Entry 9ETB (X-ray diffraction, 2.76 A resolution); this record covers chains D and C.

== Chain D ==
Protein: Cyclin-A2
Organism: Bos taurus
UniProtKB: P30274 (CCNA2_BOVIN); residues 172-432 here correspond to UniProt positions 170-430 (UniProt number = residue number - 2)
Sequence (268 residues; each row starts with the number of its first residue):
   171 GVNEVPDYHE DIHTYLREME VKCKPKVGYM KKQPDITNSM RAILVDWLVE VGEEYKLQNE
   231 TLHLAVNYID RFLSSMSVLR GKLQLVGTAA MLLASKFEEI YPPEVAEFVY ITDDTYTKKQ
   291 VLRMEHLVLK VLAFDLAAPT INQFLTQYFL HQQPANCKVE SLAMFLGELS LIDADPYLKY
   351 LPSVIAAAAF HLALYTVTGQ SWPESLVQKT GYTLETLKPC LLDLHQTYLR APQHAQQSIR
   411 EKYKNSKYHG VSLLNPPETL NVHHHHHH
Unresolved in the structure: 433-438
Sequence notes: expression tag (171, 433-438)
Ligand contacts: 4-iodopyrazole (PYZ): Ile213, Leu214, Trp217, Gln254

== Chain C ==
Protein: Cyclin-dependent kinase 2
Organism: Homo sapiens
Notes: EC 2.7.11.22
UniProtKB: P24941 (CDK2_HUMAN); numbering as in UniProt (aligned over 1-298)
Sequence (302 residues; each row starts with the number of its first residue; numbers below 1 keep their minus sign (Gly-3 is residue -3)):
    -3 GPGSMENFQK VEKIGEGTYG VVYKARNKLT GEVVALKKIR LDTETEGVPS TAIREISLLK
    57 ELNHPNIVKL LDVIHTENKL YLVFEFLHQD LKKFMDASAL TGIPLPLIKS YLFQLLQGLA
   117 FCHSHRVLHR DLKPQNLLIN TEGAIKLADF GLARAFGVPV RTYTHEVVTL WYRAPEILLG
   177 CKYYSTAVDI WSLGCIFAEM VTRRALFPGD SEIDQLFRIF RTLGTPDEVV WPGVTSMPDY
   237 KPSFPKWARQ DFSKVVPPLD EDGRSLLSQM LHYDPNKRIS AKAALAHPFF QDVTKPVPHL
   297 RL
Unresolved in the structure: -3 to -1, 242-253, 297-298
Sequence notes: expression tag (-3 to 0)
Modified residues: Thr160 (phosphothreonine; TPO)
Curated features (UniProtKB/Swiss-Prot):
  - active site: Asp127 (Proton acceptor)
  - binding site (ATP): Ile10 to Val18, Lys33, Glu81 to Leu83, Asp86, Lys129 to Asn132, Asp145
  - binding site (Mg(2+)): Asn132, Asp145
  - site (CDK7 binding): Lys9, Lys88, Lys89, Leu166
  - modified residue: Met1 (N-acetylmethionine), Lys6 (N6-acetyllysine), Thr14 (Phosphothreonine), Tyr15 (Phosphotyrosine), Tyr19 (Phosphotyrosine), Thr160 (Phosphothreonine)
Ligand contacts:
  - 4-iodopyrazole (PYZ), molecule 1: Met1, Phe4, Lys6, Tyr19, Leu32, Tyr77
  - 4-iodopyrazole (PYZ), molecule 2: Ile10, Val18, Ala31, Phe80, Glu81, Phe82, Leu83, Leu134
  - 4-iodopyrazole (PYZ), molecule 3: Phe216, Gly220, Thr221, Pro222, Val226, Trp227, Pro228, Tyr236

== How chain D and chain C interact ==
Pairs across the interface (82):
  Gly171(D) - Asn272(C)
  Val172(D) - Ser181(C)  hydrogen bond (backbone-side chain)
  Val172(D) - Thr182(C)
  Val172(D) - Pro271(C)
  Val172(D) - Asn272(C)  hydrogen bond (backbone-side chain)
  Asn173(D) - Pro155(C)
  Asn173(D) - Val156(C)  hydrogen bond (backbone-backbone)
  Asn173(D) - Tyr179(C)
  Asn173(D) - Ser181(C)
  Glu174(D) - Val154(C)
  Val175(D) - Phe152(C)  hydrophobic
  Val175(D) - Val154(C)  hydrophobic
  Val175(D) - Ser181(C)
  Val175(D) - Thr182(C)
  Asp177(D) - Ser276(C)  hydrogen bond
  Asp177(D) - Lys278(C)  hydrogen bond (backbone-side chain)
  Tyr178(D) - Ala116(C)
  Tyr178(D) - His119(C)
  Tyr178(D) - Ser120(C)
  Tyr178(D) - Ser276(C)
  Tyr178(D) - Ala277(C)  hydrogen bond (side chain-backbone)
  Tyr178(D) - Lys278(C)  hydrogen bond (side chain-backbone)
  Asp181(D) - Ser120(C)  hydrogen bond
  Asp181(D) - Lys278(C)  salt bridge
  Ile182(D) - His119(C)
  Ile182(D) - Ser120(C)
  Ile182(D) - Phe152(C)  hydrophobic
  Ile182(D) - Val154(C)  hydrophobic
  Tyr185(D) - Glu57(C)  hydrogen bond
  Tyr185(D) - His121(C)
  Tyr185(D) - Arg122(C)
  Leu186(D) - Arg122(C)
  Met189(D) - Glu57(C)
  Gln228(D) - Arg157(C)  hydrogen bond
  Leu263(D) - Ile49(C)  hydrophobic
  Lys266(D) - Glu42(C)  hydrogen bond (side chain-backbone)
  Lys266(D) - Gly43(C)
  Lys266(D) - Val44(C)  hydrogen bond (side chain-backbone)
  Lys266(D) - Ser46(C)
  Lys266(D) - Ile49(C)
  Lys266(D) - Arg50(C)
  Phe267(D) - Arg50(C)  hydrogen bond (backbone-side chain)
  Phe267(D) - Ser53(C)
  Phe267(D) - Ala151(C)  hydrophobic
  Glu268(D) - Arg150(C)  salt bridge
  Glu268(D) - Arg157(C)  salt bridge
  Glu269(D) - Arg50(C)
  Glu269(D) - Thr160(C)
  Ile270(D) - Arg150(C)
  Ile270(D) - Thr158(C)
  Ile270(D) - Tyr159(C)
  Ile270(D) - Thr160(C)
  Val275(D) - Thr41(C)
  Val275(D) - Glu42(C)
  Lys288(D) - Glu40(C)
  Lys288(D) - Thr41(C)
  Lys289(D) - Thr39(C)  hydrogen bond (side chain-backbone)
  Lys289(D) - Glu40(C)  salt bridge
  Leu292(D) - Asp38(C)
  Leu292(D) - Thr39(C)
  Leu292(D) - Glu40(C)
  Leu292(D) - Thr41(C)
  Leu292(D) - Gly43(C)
  Glu295(D) - Gly43(C)
  Glu295(D) - Val44(C)  hydrogen bond (side chain-backbone)
  His296(D) - His71(C)
  His296(D) - Thr72(C)
  His296(D) - Leu76(C)
  Leu299(D) - Val44(C)  hydrophobic
  Lys300(D) - His71(C)
  Ala303(D) - Lys56(C)  hydrogen bond (backbone-side chain)
  Phe304(D) - Ile52(C)  hydrophobic
  Phe304(D) - Ser53(C)
  Phe304(D) - His71(C)
  Asp305(D) - Lys56(C)  salt bridge
  Leu306(D) - Ile49(C)  hydrophobic
  Ala307(D) - Glu57(C)
  Ala307(D) - Arg122(C)  hydrogen bond (backbone-side chain)
  Thr316(D) - Val154(C)  hydrogen bond (side chain-backbone)
  Thr316(D) - Pro155(C)
  Gln317(D) - Val154(C)  hydrogen bond (backbone-backbone)
  Leu320(D) - Pro155(C)
Other interface residues (no listed pair), chain D (38 interface residues in all): His179, Tyr271, Gln313
Other interface residues (no listed pair), chain C (46 interface residues in all): Leu37, Leu54, Val69, Glu162, Tyr180, Ala183

== In short ==
The interface between chain D and chain C involves 38 residues on one side and 46 on the other, with 19
hydrogen bonds and 5 salt bridges. Among the polar pairs are Asp181(D)-Lys278(C), Glu268(D)-Arg150(C) and
Glu268(D)-Arg157(C). Bound to chain D: 4-iodopyrazole.
Chain D is Cyclin-A2 (Bos taurus) and chain C is Cyclin-dependent kinase 2 (Homo sapiens); the structure,
CDK2-cyclin A in complex with FragLite 2, was determined by X-ray diffraction, deposited together with 9ESJ,
9ESK, 9ESL, 9ESN, 9ESO, 9ESP and 21 further entries.
